9DDM - chains A and B of the 9 polymer chains in the assembly; structure by electron microscopy, 2.94 A resolution.

== Chain A (and B) ==
Protein: Tol-Pal system protein TolQ
From: Escherichia coli
Notes: chain B of this document is another copy of the same molecule, construct and numbering; everything in this record applies to it too
UniProt: P0ABV0 (TOLQ_ECO57); residue numbers follow UniProt; this construct covers 1-230
Chain sequence (230 residues; numbered 1 to 230; the number before each row is that of its first residue):
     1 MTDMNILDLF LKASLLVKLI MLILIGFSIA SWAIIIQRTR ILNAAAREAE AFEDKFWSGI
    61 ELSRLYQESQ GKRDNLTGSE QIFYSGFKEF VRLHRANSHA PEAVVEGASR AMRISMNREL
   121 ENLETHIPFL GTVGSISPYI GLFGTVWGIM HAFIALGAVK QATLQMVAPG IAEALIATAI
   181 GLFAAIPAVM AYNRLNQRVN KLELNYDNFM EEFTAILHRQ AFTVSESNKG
Disordered / not traced: 1, 224-230 (chain B: 1-3, 225-230)

== Interface between chain A and chain B ==
Pairs across the interface - 31 pairs, chain A then chain B:
  Glu-102(A) / Arg-219(B)  hydrogen bond (backbone-side chain)
  Ala-103(A) / Arg-219(B)
  Glu-106(A) / Trp-57(B)
  Glu-106(A) / Arg-219(B)  salt bridge
  Gly-107(A) / Trp-57(B)
  Arg-110(A) / Glu-53(B)
  Arg-110(A) / Trp-57(B)
  Arg-110(A) / Glu-212(B)
  Arg-113(A) / Asn-208(B)  hydrogen bond
  Arg-113(A) / Glu-212(B)  salt bridge
  Arg-118(A) / Glu-50(B)  salt bridge
  Glu-121(A) / Lys-201(B)  salt bridge
  Pro-128(A) / Arg-194(B)  hydrogen bond (backbone-side chain)
  Thr-132(A) / Met-190(B)
  Thr-132(A) / Arg-194(B)
  Ile-136(A) / Ile-186(B)
  Ile-136(A) / Val-189(B)  hydrophobic
  Ile-136(A) / Met-190(B)
  Tyr-139(A) / Leu-182(B)  hydrophobic
  Tyr-139(A) / Ile-186(B)  hydrophobic
  Ile-140(A) / Ile-186(B)  hydrophobic
  Leu-142(A) / Leu-182(B)  hydrophobic
  Phe-143(A) / Ala-179(B)
  Phe-143(A) / Leu-182(B)
  Phe-143(A) / Phe-183(B)  hydrophobic
  Val-146(A) / Leu-175(B)
  Val-146(A) / Thr-178(B)
  Val-146(A) / Ala-179(B)  hydrophobic
  Met-150(A) / Leu-175(B)  hydrophobic
  Met-150(A) / Ile-176(B)  hydrophobic
  Lys-160(A) / Thr-163(B)
Other interface residues (no listed pair), chain A (23 interface residues in all): Phe-129, Ser-135, Ile-149, Leu-156, Tyr-192
Other interface residues (no listed pair), chain B (22 interface residues in all): Asp-54, Leu-164, Gln-197, Ile-216

== In short ==
Chain A and chain B form an interface of 23 and 22 residues respectively; the contacts include 3 hydrogen
bonds and 4 salt bridges. Polar pairs include Glu-106(A)/Arg-219(B), Arg-113(A)/Glu-212(B) and
Arg-118(A)/Glu-50(B).
Chain A and chain B are both Tol-Pal system protein TolQ (Escherichia coli); the structure, E. coli TolAQR
conformation I, was determined by electron microscopy, deposited together with 9DDN, 9DDO, 9DDP and 9DDQ.
